8C8I - chains A and C of the 6 polymer chains in the assembly; structure by X-ray diffraction, 3.20 A resolution.

== Chain A (and C) ==
Molecule: Deoxyuridine 5'-triphosphate nucleotidohydrolase, mitochondrial
Organism: Homo sapiens
Notes: EC 3.6.1.23; chain C of this document is another copy of the same molecule, construct and numbering; everything in this record applies to it too
UniProtKB: P33316 (DUT_HUMAN); residues 24-151 here correspond to UniProt positions 112-239 (UniProt number = residue number + 88)
Sequence (128 residues; row label = number of the first residue in the row):
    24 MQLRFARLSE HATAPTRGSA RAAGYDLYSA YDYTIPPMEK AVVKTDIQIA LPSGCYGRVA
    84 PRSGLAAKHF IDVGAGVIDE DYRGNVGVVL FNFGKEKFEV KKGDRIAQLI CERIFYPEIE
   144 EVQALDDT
Disordered / not traced: 151
Bound ions: Mg2+: Asp95 (shared with Asp95(C) of chain C)
Curated features (UniProtKB/Swiss-Prot):
  - binding site (dUTP): Arg85 to Gly87, Gly99 to Tyr105, Gly110

== How chain A and chain C interact ==
Residue-residue contacts - 70 pairs, chain A then chain C:
  Met61(A) - Phe93(C)
  Glu62(A) - Phe93(C)
  Lys63(A) - Ala89(C)
  Lys63(A) - Ala90(C)  hydrogen bond (side chain-backbone)
  Lys63(A) - Lys91(C)
  Lys63(A) - Phe93(C)
  Val65(A) - Ala90(C)  hydrophobic
  Tyr79(A) - Ala46(C)  hydrophobic
  Tyr79(A) - Arg81(C)  hydrogen bond
  Tyr79(A) - Ile133(C)  hydrophobic
  Tyr79(A) - Glu135(C)  hydrogen bond
  Arg81(A) - Arg81(C)
  Ala98(A) - Pro84(C)  hydrophobic
  Ala98(A) - Ser86(C)
  Ala98(A) - Ala89(C)  hydrophobic
  Val100(A) - Ala46(C)  hydrophobic
  Val100(A) - Arg81(C)
  Val100(A) - Ala83(C)  hydrophobic
  Val100(A) - Gln131(C)
  Val100(A) - Ile133(C)  hydrophobic
  Asp102(A) - Ala45(C)
  Asp102(A) - Ala46(C)  hydrogen bond (side chain-backbone)
  Glu103(A) - Arg44(C)  salt bridge
  Asp104(A) - Ser42(C)  hydrogen bond
  Asp104(A) - Arg44(C)
  Phe114(A) - Phe93(C)  hydrophobic
  Phe116(A) - Phe93(C)  hydrophobic
  Phe116(A) - Phe116(C)  hydrophobic
  Glu135(A) - Glu135(C)
  Arg136(A) - Glu135(C)
  Arg136(A) - Arg136(C)  hydrogen bond (backbone-backbone)
  Ile137(A) - Ala46(C)
  Ile137(A) - Ile133(C)  hydrophobic
  Ile137(A) - Cys134(C)
  Ile137(A) - Glu135(C)
  Ile137(A) - Arg136(C)
  Phe138(A) - Met24(C)  hydrophobic
  Phe138(A) - Ser76(C)
  Phe138(A) - Cys78(C)  hydrophobic
  Phe138(A) - Cys134(C)  hydrogen bond (backbone-backbone)
  Phe138(A) - Arg136(C)
  Tyr139(A) - Arg40(C)
  Tyr139(A) - Arg44(C)
  Tyr139(A) - Ala45(C)
  Pro140(A) - Met24(C)
  Pro140(A) - Arg40(C)  hydrogen bond (backbone-side chain)
  Pro140(A) - Tyr48(C)  hydrogen bond (backbone-side chain)
  Pro140(A) - Cys134(C)  hydrophobic
  Glu141(A) - Met24(C)  hydrogen bond (backbone-backbone)
  Glu141(A) - Gln25(C)
  Glu141(A) - Leu26(C)  hydrogen bond (backbone-backbone)
  Glu141(A) - Tyr48(C)
  Ile142(A) - Leu26(C)
  Ile142(A) - Phe28(C)  hydrophobic
  Ile142(A) - Tyr48(C)  hydrogen bond (backbone-side chain)
  Glu143(A) - Gln25(C)
  Glu143(A) - Leu26(C)  hydrogen bond (backbone-backbone)
  Glu143(A) - Arg27(C)
  Glu143(A) - Phe28(C)  hydrogen bond (backbone-backbone)
  Glu144(A) - Phe28(C)
  Glu144(A) - Arg30(C)  salt bridge
  Val145(A) - Phe28(C)  hydrogen bond (backbone-backbone)
  Val145(A) - Ala29(C)
  Gln146(A) - Ala29(C)
  Ala147(A) - Ala29(C)  hydrophobic
  Ala147(A) - Gln71(C)
  Leu148(A) - Gln71(C)  hydrogen bond (backbone-side chain)
  Leu148(A) - Ile72(C)
  Leu148(A) - Ala73(C)
  Asp149(A) - Arg106(C)
Also at the interface, not in a pair above, chain A (33 interface residues in all): Gly77, Asp95, Gly97, Val112, Asp150
Also at the interface, not in a pair above, chain C (41 interface residues in all): Ala37, Pro38, Ala43, Met61, Pro75, Gly77, His92, Asp95

== Summary ==
Chain A and chain C form an interface of 33 and 41 residues respectively; the contacts include 16 hydrogen
bonds and 2 salt bridges. Polar pairs include Glu103(A)-Arg44(C), Glu144(A)-Arg30(C) and Lys63(A)-Ala90(C).
UniProt lists 11 dUTP-binding residues on chain A.
Both chains are Deoxyuridine 5'-triphosphate nucleotidohydrolase, mitochondrial (Homo sapiens). Entry 8C8I
(Human dUTPase in complex with a potent proteinaceous inhibitor (Stl)) was determined by X-ray diffraction.
